Entry 1S3K (X-ray diffraction, 1.90 A resolution); this record covers chains L and H.

[Chain L]
Protein: HU3S193 Fab fragment, light chain
Organism: Mus musculus
Notes: antibody fragment or engineered binder
Chain sequence (219 residues; each row starts with the number of its first residue):
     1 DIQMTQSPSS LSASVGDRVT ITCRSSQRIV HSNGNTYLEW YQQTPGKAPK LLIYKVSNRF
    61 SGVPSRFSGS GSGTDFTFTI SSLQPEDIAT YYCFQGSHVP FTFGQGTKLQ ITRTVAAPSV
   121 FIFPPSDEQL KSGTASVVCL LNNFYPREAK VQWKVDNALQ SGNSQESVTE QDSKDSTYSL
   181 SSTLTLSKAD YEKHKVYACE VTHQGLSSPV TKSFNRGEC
Unresolved in the structure: 217-219
Disulfide bonds: C23-C93, C139-C199

[Chain H]
Protein: HU3S193 Fab fragment, heavy chain
Organism: Mus musculus
Notes: antibody fragment or engineered binder
Chain sequence (222 residues; each row starts with the number of its first residue):
     1 EVQLVESGGG VVQPGRSLRL SCSTSGFTFS DYYMYWVRQA PGKGLEWVAY MSNVGAITDY
    61 PDTVKGRFTI SRDNSKNTLF LQMDSLRPED TGVYFCARGT RDGSWFAYWG QGTPVTVSSA
   121 STKGPSVFPL APSSKSTSGG TAALGCLVKD YFPQPVTVSW NSGALTSGVH TFPAVLQSSG
   181 LYSLSSVVTV PSSSLGTQTY ICNVNHKPSN TKVDKKVEPK SC
Unresolved in the structure: 133-139, 220-222
Disulfide bonds: C22-C96, C146-C202

[Interface between chain L and chain H]
Contacting residue pairs (67; chain L residue first):
  Y37(L) - G103(H)
  Y37(L) - W105(H)  hydrophobic
  E39(L) - G103(H)
  E39(L) - S104(H)
  E39(L) - W105(H)  hydrogen bond (side chain-backbone)
  Y41(L) - F106(H)  hydrogen bond (side chain-backbone)
  Q43(L) - Q39(H)  hydrogen bond
  A48(L) - F95(H)  hydrophobic
  A48(L) - W109(H)  hydrophobic
  A48(L) - G110(H)
  P49(L) - L45(H)  hydrophobic
  P49(L) - W109(H)  hydrogen bond (backbone-side chain)
  L51(L) - S104(H)
  L51(L) - F106(H)
  L51(L) - A107(H)  hydrophobic
  Y54(L) - D102(H)  hydrogen bond
  Y54(L) - S104(H)
  K55(L) - D102(H)  hydrogen bond (side chain-backbone)
  K55(L) - G103(H)
  F60(L) - A107(H)  hydrophobic
  F60(L) - Y108(H)
  Y92(L) - Q39(H)  hydrogen bond
  Y92(L) - K43(H)
  Y92(L) - G44(H)
  Y92(L) - L45(H)  hydrophobic
  F94(L) - W105(H)  hydrophobic
  F94(L) - F106(H)  hydrophobic
  G96(L) - W105(H)
  V99(L) - D59(H)
  P100(L) - W47(H)  hydrophobic
  F101(L) - W47(H)
  F101(L) - Y50(H)  hydrophobic
  F101(L) - W105(H)
  F103(L) - L45(H)
  F103(L) - E46(H)
  F103(L) - W47(H)
  F103(L) - F106(H)  hydrophobic
  F121(L) - A143(H)  hydrophobic
  F123(L) - L130(H)  hydrophobic
  F123(L) - A131(H)
  F123(L) - A143(H)
  S126(L) - F128(H)
  S126(L) - P129(H)
  E128(L) - F128(H)
  E128(L) - P129(H)
  Q129(L) - F128(H)
  S136(L) - L147(H)
  V138(L) - L130(H)  hydrophobic
  L140(L) - F172(H)  hydrophobic
  L140(L) - V187(H)  hydrophobic
  N142(L) - H170(H)  hydrogen bond
  N142(L) - T189(H)
  N143(L) - H170(H)
  Q165(L) - V175(H)
  Q165(L) - L176(H)  hydrogen bond (side chain-backbone)
  Q165(L) - Q177(H)
  E166(L) - V175(H)
  S167(L) - F172(H)
  S167(L) - P173(H)  hydrogen bond (side chain-backbone)
  S167(L) - V175(H)
  V168(L) - P173(H)
  T169(L) - F172(H)
  T169(L) - P173(H)
  S179(L) - H170(H)  hydrogen bond
  S179(L) - F172(H)
  L180(L) - F172(H)
  S181(L) - F172(H)
Other interface residues (no listed pair), chain L (37 interface residues in all): S132, D172
Other interface residues (no listed pair), chain H (41 interface residues in all): Y35, V37, P61, T100, T141, L144, K149, S185, K215

[Summary]
Chain L and chain H form an interface of 37 and 41 residues respectively; the contacts include 11 hydrogen
bonds. Polar pairs include E39(L)-W105(H), Y41(L)-F106(H) and Q43(L)-Q39(H).
Chain L is HU3S193 Fab fragment, light chain and chain H is HU3S193 Fab fragment, heavy chain, both from Mus
musculus; the structure, Crystal Structure of a Humanized Fab (hu3S193) in Complex with the Lewis Y
Tetrasaccharide, was determined by X-ray diffraction.
